PDB entry 8KD3 | electron microscopy, 2.90 A resolution | chains S and Y of the 16 polymer chains in the assembly

Chain S:
Molecule: Histone H3
Organism: Xenopus laevis
UniProt: A0A310TTQ1 (A0A310TTQ1_XENLA); residues 1-135 here correspond to UniProt positions 2-136 (UniProt number = residue number + 1)
Chain sequence (135 residues; numbered 1 to 135; the number before each row is that of its first residue):
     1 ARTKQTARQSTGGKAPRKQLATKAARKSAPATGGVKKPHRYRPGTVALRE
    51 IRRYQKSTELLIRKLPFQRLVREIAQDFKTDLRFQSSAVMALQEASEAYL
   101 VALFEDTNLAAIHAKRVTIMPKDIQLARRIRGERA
Not modelled in the structure: 1-7, 13-35, 134-135
Modified / non-standard residues: Lys36 (N-trimethyllysine; M3L)
Construct notes: engineered mutation Gln9 (Lys10 in A0A310TTQ1), Ala110 (Cys111 in A0A310TTQ1)

Chain Y:
Molecule: 187bp DNA
Sequence (187 nucleotides; row label = number of the first residue in the row; numbers below 1 keep their minus sign (DG-93 is residue -93)):
   -93 GGACCCTATACGCGGCCGCCCTGGAGAATCCCGGTGCCGAGGCCGCTCAA
   -43 TTGGTCGTAGACAGCTCTAGCACCGCTTAAACGCACGTACGCGCTGTCCC
     7 CCGCGTTTTAACCGCCAAGGGGATTACTCCCTAGTCTCCAGGCACGTGTC
    57 AGATATATACATCCTGTTCTAGAGCGGCCGCCACCGC
Not modelled in the structure: -93 to -76, 89-93

Chain S / chain Y interface:
Contacting residue pairs (20):
  His39(S) with DG-68(Y), base contact
  Arg40(S) with DG9(Y), hydrogen bond to the base
  Tyr41(S) with DG-68(Y), base contact; DG9(Y), sugar contact; DC10(Y), phosphate contact
  Pro43(S) with DC8(Y), sugar contact
  Gly44(S) with DG9(Y), phosphate contact
  Val46(S) with DG9(Y), phosphate contact
  Ala47(S) with DG9(Y), hydrogen bond to the phosphate
  Arg49(S) with DA-66(Y), phosphate contact; DT-65(Y), phosphate contact
  Lys56(S) with DC-64(Y), salt bridge to the phosphate
  Arg63(S) with DA17(Y), hydrogen bond to the sugar; DC18(Y), phosphate contact
  Lys64(S) with DC18(Y), hydrogen bond to the phosphate
  Leu65(S) with DA17(Y), phosphate contact; DC18(Y), phosphate contact
  Pro66(S) with DA17(Y), phosphate contact
  Arg69(S) with DA17(Y), salt bridge to the phosphate
  Arg83(S) with DG26(Y), base contact
Other interface residues (no listed pair), chain S (18 interface residues in all): Arg42, Arg53, Asp81
Other interface residues (no listed pair), chain Y (13 interface residues in all): DA-67, DG25, DG27

Overview:
18 residues of chain S and 13 residues of chain Y are in contact, with 4 hydrogen bonds and 2 salt bridges.
Among the polar pairs are Arg40(S)-DG9(Y), Arg63(S)-DA17(Y) and Ala47(S)-DG9(Y).
Chain S is Histone H3 (Xenopus laevis) and chain Y is 187bp DNA; the structure, Rpd3S in complex with
nucleosome with H3K36MLA modification, H3K9Q mutation and 187bp DNA, was determined by electron microscopy
together with 8KC7, 8KD2, 8KD4, 8KD5, 8KD6 and 8KD7 from the same study.
